7TO9 - chains A and B of the 3 polymer chains in the assembly; structure by X-ray diffraction, 1.60 A resolution.

== Chain A (and B) ==
Name: Bromodomain-containing protein 3
Organism: Homo sapiens
Notes: chain B of this document is another copy of the same molecule, construct and numbering; everything in this record applies to it too
UniProtKB: Q15059 (BRD3_HUMAN); numbering as in UniProt (aligned over 25-147)
Sequence (128 residues; each row starts with the number of its first residue):
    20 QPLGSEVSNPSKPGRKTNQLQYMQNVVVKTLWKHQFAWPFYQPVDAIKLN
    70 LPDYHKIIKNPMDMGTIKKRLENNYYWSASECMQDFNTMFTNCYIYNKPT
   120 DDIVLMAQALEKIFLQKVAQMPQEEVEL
Disordered / not traced: 20-31
Sequence notes: expression tag (20-24)
UniProt features mapped onto this chain:
  - region: Lys78 to Pro80 (Acetylated histone H3 binding)
  - natural variant: Thr36 (T36N: In a renal clear cell carcinoma sample)

== How chain A and chain B interact ==
Contacting residue pairs - 6 pairs, chain A then chain B:
  Trp57(A) with Trp57(B), hydrophobic
  Ile66(A) with Asn69(B), hydrogen bond (backbone-side chain)
  Lys67(A) with Asn69(B), hydrogen bond (backbone-side chain)
  Asn69(A) with Ile66(B); Lys67(B), hydrogen bond (side chain-backbone); Asn69(B)

== Summary ==
Chain A and chain B each contribute 4 residues to their interface, with 3 hydrogen bonds. Among the polar
pairs are Ile66(A)-Asn69(B) and Lys67(A)-Asn69(B).
Chain A and chain B are both Bromodomain-containing protein 3 (Homo sapiens); the structure, BRD3-BD1 in
complex with RaPID linear peptide 2xAcK.4xE (diAcK.4xE), was determined by X-ray diffraction together with
7TO7, 7TO8 and 7TOA from the same study.
